PDB entry 3MV8 | X-ray diffraction, 2.10 A resolution | chains A and E of the 5 polymer chains in the assembly

# Chain A
Molecule: HLA class I histocompatibility antigen, B-35 alpha chain
From: Homo sapiens
Notes: fragment: Extracellular domain
UniProtKB: P30685 (1B35_HUMAN); residues 1-276 here correspond to UniProt positions 25-300 (UniProt number = residue number + 24)
Chain sequence (276 residues; each row starts with the number of its first residue):
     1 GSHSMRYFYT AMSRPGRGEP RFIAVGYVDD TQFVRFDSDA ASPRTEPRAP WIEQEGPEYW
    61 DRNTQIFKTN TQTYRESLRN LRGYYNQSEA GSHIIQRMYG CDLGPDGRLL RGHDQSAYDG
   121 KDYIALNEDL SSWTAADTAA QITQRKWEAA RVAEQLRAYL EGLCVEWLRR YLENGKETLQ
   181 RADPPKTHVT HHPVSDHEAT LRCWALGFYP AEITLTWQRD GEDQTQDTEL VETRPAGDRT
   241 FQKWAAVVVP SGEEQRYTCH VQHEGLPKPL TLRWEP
Disulfide bonds: Cys101-Cys164, Cys203-Cys259

# Chain E
Molecule: beta chain of the TK3 TCR
From: Homo sapiens
Chain sequence (242 residues; numbered 0 to 254; 13 numbers in that range are skipped by the numbering (no residue carries them; nothing is unmodelled there); the number before each row is that of its first residue; numbering starts at 0):
     0 MDSGVTQTPK HLITATGQRV TLRCSPRSGD LS
    39 VYWYQQSLDQ GLQFLIHYYN GEE
    66 RAKGNIL
    74 ERFSAQQF
    83 PDLHSELNLS SLELGDSALY FCASSARSGE LFFGEGSRLT VLEDLKNVFP PEVAVFEPSE
   143 AEISHTQKAT LVCLATGFYP DHVELSWWVN GKEVHSGVCT DPQPLKEQPA LNDSRYALSS
   203 RLRVSATFWQ NPRNHFRCQV QFYGLSENDE WTQDRAKPVT QIVSAEAWGR AD
Disulfide bonds: Cys23-Cys104, Cys155-Cys220
What the authors report for this chain:
  - conformationally variable residues: Arg66

# How chain A and chain E interact
Pairs across the interface (9):
  Gln72(A) with Glu60(E), hydrogen bond; Glu61(E), hydrogen bond (side chain-backbone); Arg66(E)
  Thr73(A) with Arg66(E)
  Glu76(A) with Tyr57(E)
  Ala149(A) with Arg109(E); Ser110(E)
  Ala150(A) with Arg109(E)
  Arg151(A) with Ser110(E)
Also at the interface, not in a pair above, chain A (7 interface residues in all): Thr69

# Overview
7 residues of chain A and 6 residues of chain E are in contact, with 2 hydrogen bonds. Polar contacts include
Gln72(A)-Glu60(E) and Gln72(A)-Glu61(E). The paper reports conformational variability at Arg66(E).
Here chain A is HLA class I histocompatibility antigen, B-35 alpha chain and chain E is beta chain of the TK3
TCR, both from Homo sapiens. Entry 3MV8 (Crystal Structure of the TK3-Gln55His TCR in complex with
HLA-B*3501/HPVG) was determined by X-ray diffraction together with 3MV7 and 3MV9 from the same study.
